Entry 6GYK (electron microscopy, 5.10 A resolution (low resolution: residue-level contacts below are approximate; hydrogen-bond / salt-bridge calls are withheld)); this record covers chains B and C of the 20 polymer chains in the assembly.

[Chain B]
Protein: DNA-directed RNA polymerase II subunit RPB2
Organism: Saccharomyces cerevisiae (strain ATCC 204508 / S288c)
Notes: EC 2.7.7.6
UniProtKB: P08518 (RPB2_YEAST); numbering as in UniProt (aligned over 1-1224)
Amino-acid sequence (1224 residues; row label = number of the first residue in the row):
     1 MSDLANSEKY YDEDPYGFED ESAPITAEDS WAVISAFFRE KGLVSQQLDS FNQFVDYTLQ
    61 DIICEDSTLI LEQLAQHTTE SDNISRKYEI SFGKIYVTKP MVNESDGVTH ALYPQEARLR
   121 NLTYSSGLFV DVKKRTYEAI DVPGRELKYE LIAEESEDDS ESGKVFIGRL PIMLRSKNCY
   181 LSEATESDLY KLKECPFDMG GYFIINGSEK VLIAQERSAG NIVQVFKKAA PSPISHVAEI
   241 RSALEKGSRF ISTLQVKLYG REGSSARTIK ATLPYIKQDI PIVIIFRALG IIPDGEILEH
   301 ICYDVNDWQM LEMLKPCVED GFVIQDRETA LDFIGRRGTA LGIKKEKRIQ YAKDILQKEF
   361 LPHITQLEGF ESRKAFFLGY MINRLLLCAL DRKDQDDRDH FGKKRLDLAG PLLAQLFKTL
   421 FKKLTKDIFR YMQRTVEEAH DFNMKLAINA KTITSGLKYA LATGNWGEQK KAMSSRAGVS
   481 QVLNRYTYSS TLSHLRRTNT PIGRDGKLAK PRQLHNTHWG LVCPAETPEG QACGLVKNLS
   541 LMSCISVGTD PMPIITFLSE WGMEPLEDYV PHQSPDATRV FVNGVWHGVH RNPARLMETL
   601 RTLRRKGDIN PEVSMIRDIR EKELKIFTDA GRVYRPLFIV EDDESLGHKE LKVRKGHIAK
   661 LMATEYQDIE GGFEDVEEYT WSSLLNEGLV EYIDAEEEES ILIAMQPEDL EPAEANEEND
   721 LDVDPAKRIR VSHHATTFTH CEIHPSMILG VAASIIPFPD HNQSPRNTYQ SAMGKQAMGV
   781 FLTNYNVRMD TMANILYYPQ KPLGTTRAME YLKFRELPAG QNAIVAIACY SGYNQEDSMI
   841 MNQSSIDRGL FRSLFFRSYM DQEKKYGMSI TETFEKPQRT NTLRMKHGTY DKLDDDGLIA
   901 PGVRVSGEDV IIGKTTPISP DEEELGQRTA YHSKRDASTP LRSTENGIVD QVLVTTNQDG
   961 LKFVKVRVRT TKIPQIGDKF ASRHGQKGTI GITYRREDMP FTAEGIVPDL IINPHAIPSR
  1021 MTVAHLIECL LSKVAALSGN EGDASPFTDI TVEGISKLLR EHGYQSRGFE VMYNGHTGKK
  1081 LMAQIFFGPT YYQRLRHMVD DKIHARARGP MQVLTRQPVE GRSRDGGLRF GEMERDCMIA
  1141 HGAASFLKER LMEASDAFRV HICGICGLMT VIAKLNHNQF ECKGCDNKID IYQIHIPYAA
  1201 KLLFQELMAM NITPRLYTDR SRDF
Not modelled in the structure: 1-19, 77-83, 139-146, 152-162, 468-473, 503-508, 669-674, 715-722, 1224
Bound ions: Zn2+: C1163, C1166, C1182, C1185

[Chain C]
Protein: DNA-directed RNA polymerase II subunit RPB3
Organism: Saccharomyces cerevisiae (strain ATCC 204508 / S288c)
UniProtKB: P16370 (RPB3_YEAST); residues 1-318 here = UniProt positions 1-318
Amino-acid sequence (318 residues; numbered 1 to 318; the number before each row is that of its first residue):
     1 MSEEGPQVKI REASKDNVDF ILSNVDLAMA NSLRRVMIAE IPTLAIDSVE VETNTTVLAD
    61 EFIAHRLGLI PLQSMDIEQL EYSRDCFCED HCDKCSVVLT LQAFGESEST TNVYSKDLVI
   121 VSNLMGRNIG HPIIQDKEGN GVLICKLRKG QELKLTCVAK KGIAKEHAKW GPAAAIEFEY
   181 DPWNKLKHTD YWYEQDSAKE WPQSKNCEYE DPPNEGDPFD YKAQADTFYM NVESVGSIPV
   241 DQVVVRGIDT LQKKVASILL ALTQMDQDKV NFASGDNNTA SNMLGSNEDV MMTGAEQDPY
   301 SNASQMGNTG SGGYDNAW
Not modelled in the structure: 1-3, 266-318
Bound ions: Zn2+: C86, C88, C92, C95
UniProt features mapped onto this chain:
  - binding site (Zn(2+)): C86, C88, C92, C95
  - modified residue: S2 (N-acetylserine)
  - natural variant: A30 (A30D: In mutant RPB3-1)
  - mutagenesis: K9 (K9E: Transcript termination readthrough)

[Chain B / chain C interface]
Contacting residue pairs (52):
  N786(B) with V57(C)
  Y797(B) with E61(C); F62(C)
  Y798(B) with F62(C); H65(C); R66(C)
  S844(B) with A168(C)
  D847(B) with H65(C); H167(C); A168(C)
  R848(B) with H65(C); L69(C)
  G849(B) with H65(C)
  R852(B) with H65(C)
  L854(B) with A59(C); E61(C)
  R969(B) with D60(C); E61(C)
  T971(B) with E61(C)
  R995(B) with K165(C)
  R996(B) with A174(C)
  E997(B) with R35(C)
  D998(B) with R35(C)
  F1001(B) with R34(C); F178(C)
  A1003(B) with F178(C)
  E1004(B) with E177(C)
  G1005(B) with A175(C)
  R1060(B) with K199(C); E200(C); P202(C)
  G1063(B) with P202(C)
  Q1065(B) with E200(C); W201(C)
  R1067(B) with W192(C); E194(C)
  Y1073(B) with F178(C)
  G1075(B) with R35(C)
  H1076(B) with N31(C)
  T1077(B) with N31(C)
  G1078(B) with N31(C); F178(C)
  K1080(B) with Y180(C); D181(C); T189(C)
  L1081(B) with T189(C)
  M1082(B) with H188(C); D190(C)
  Q1084(B) with D190(C); Y191(C); W192(C); W201(C)
Interface residues without a listed pair, chain B (35 interface residues in all): F1069, V1071, K1079
Interface residues without a listed pair, chain C (36 interface residues in all): L27, I38, A39, A173, I176, E179

[Summary]
35 residues of chain B and 36 residues of chain C are in contact. C1163(B), C1166(B), C1182(B) and C1185(B)
form the Zn2+ site. From UniProt: 4 Zn2+-binding residues and one mutagenesis site on chain C.
Chain B is DNA-directed RNA polymerase II subunit RPB2 and chain C is DNA-directed RNA polymerase II subunit
RPB3, both from Saccharomyces cerevisiae (strain ATCC 204508 / S288c); the structure, Structure of a yeast
closed complex (core CC1), was determined by electron microscopy, deposited together with 6GYL and 6GYM.
